PDB entry 2VXQ | X-ray diffraction, 1.90 A resolution | chains A and H of the 3 polymer chains in the assembly

# Chain A
Molecule: Pollen allergen phl P 2
Organism: Phleum pratense
UniProt: P43214 (MPAP2_PHLPR); residues 1-96 here correspond to UniProt positions 27-122 (UniProt number = residue number + 26)
Sequence (96 residues; each row starts with the number of its first residue):
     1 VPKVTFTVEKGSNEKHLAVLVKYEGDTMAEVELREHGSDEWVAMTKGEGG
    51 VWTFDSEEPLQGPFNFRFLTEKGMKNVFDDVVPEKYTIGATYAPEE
Unresolved in the structure: 1-2, 95-96

# Chain H
Molecule: FAB
Organism: Homo sapiens
Notes: antibody fragment or engineered binder
Sequence (216 residues; row label = number of the first residue in the row):
     1 VQLLESGPGLVKPAQTLSLSCAVSGGSIRSGGYYWSWIRQHPGKGLEWIG
    51 YIYHSGNTYYNPSLKSRIAMSVDTSENKFSLRLNSVTAADTAVYYCARLD
   101 GYTLDIWGQGTLVTVSSSTKGPSVFPLAPSSKSTSGGTAALGCLVKDYFP
   151 EPVTVSWNSGALTSGVHTFPAVLQSSGLYSLSSVVTVPSSSLGTQTYICN
   201 VNHKPSNTKVDKRVEP
Unresolved in the structure: 132-134
Disulfides: Cys21-Cys96, Cys143-Cys199

# Chain A / chain H interface
Contacting residue pairs (28):
  Glu32(A) - Tyr102(H)
  Arg34(A) - Tyr34(H)  hydrogen bond
  Arg34(A) - Tyr59(H)  hydrogen bond
  Trp41(A) - Tyr34(H)
  Asn65(A) - Tyr59(H)
  Arg67(A) - Gly101(H)  hydrogen bond (side chain-backbone)
  Arg67(A) - Tyr102(H)
  Phe68(A) - Tyr102(H)
  Lys75(A) - Asp100(H)  salt bridge
  Lys75(A) - Tyr102(H)
  Lys75(A) - Thr103(H)
  Asn76(A) - Gly32(H)  hydrogen bond (side chain-backbone)
  Asn76(A) - Tyr33(H)  hydrogen bond
  Asn76(A) - Asp100(H)  hydrogen bond (backbone-backbone)
  Val77(A) - Gly32(H)  hydrogen bond (backbone-backbone)
  Val77(A) - Tyr33(H)  hydrogen bond (backbone-backbone)
  Val77(A) - Tyr34(H)
  Val77(A) - Tyr53(H)
  Val77(A) - Asp100(H)  hydrogen bond (backbone-backbone)
  Val77(A) - Gly101(H)
  Phe78(A) - Gly31(H)
  Phe78(A) - Gly32(H)
  Phe78(A) - Tyr53(H)
  Asp79(A) - Tyr34(H)  hydrogen bond
  Asp79(A) - Tyr53(H)
  Asp79(A) - Asn57(H)  hydrogen bond
  Asp79(A) - Tyr59(H)  hydrogen bond
  Asp80(A) - Asn57(H)  hydrogen bond
Also at the interface, not in a pair above, chain A (15 interface residues in all): Glu30, Leu69, Met74
Also at the interface, not in a pair above, chain H (13 interface residues in all): Ser30, Leu99

# In short
Chain A and chain H form an interface of 15 and 13 residues respectively, with 13 hydrogen bonds and 1 salt
bridge. Polar pairs include Lys75(A)-Asp100(H), Arg34(A)-Tyr34(H) and Arg34(A)-Tyr59(H).
Here chain A is Pollen allergen phl P 2 (Phleum pratense) and chain H is FAB (Homo sapiens). Entry 2VXQ
(Crystal structure of the major grass pollen allergen Phl p 2 in complex with its specific ...) was determined
by X-ray diffraction.
